PDB entry 4W8N | X-ray diffraction, 2.90 A resolution | chains D and F of the 6 polymer chains in the assembly

# Chain D (and F)
Molecule: Hemagglutinin
Organism: Influenza A virus
Notes: chain F of this document is another copy of the same molecule, construct and numbering; everything in this record applies to it too
Reference sequence: A9YN66 (A9YN66_9INFA); residues 1-172 here correspond to UniProt positions 341-512 (UniProt number = residue number + 340)
Chain sequence (179 residues; numbered 1 to 179; the number before each row is that of its first residue):
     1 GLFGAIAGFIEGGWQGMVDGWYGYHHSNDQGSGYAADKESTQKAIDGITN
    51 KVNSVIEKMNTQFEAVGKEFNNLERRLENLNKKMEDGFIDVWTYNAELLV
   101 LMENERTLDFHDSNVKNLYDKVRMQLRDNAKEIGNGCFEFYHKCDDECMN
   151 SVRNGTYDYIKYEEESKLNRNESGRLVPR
Not modelled in the structure: 173-179 (chain F: 1-8, 173-179)
Sequence notes: expression tag (173-179)
Disulfide bonds: C144-C148
Reported in the primary citation:
  - post-translational modification sites: N154

# How chain D and chain F interact
Contacting residue pairs (39):
  S54(D) with L98(F); L101(F)
  V55(D) with Y94(F), hydrogen bond (backbone-side chain)
  K58(D) with Y94(F)
  M59(D) with D90(F)
  E64(D) with K83(F), hydrogen bond (backbone-side chain)
  A65(D) with K83(F), hydrogen bond (backbone-side chain)
  V66(D) with K83(F)
  K68(D) with R76(F), hydrogen bond (side chain-backbone); N79(F), hydrogen bond
  E69(D) with R76(F), hydrogen bond (backbone-side chain)
  F70(D) with R76(F)
  E74(D) with R76(F), salt bridge
  L77(D) with L77(F), hydrophobic
  N81(D) with L80(F)
  M84(D) with L80(F), hydrophobic; M84(F), hydrophobic
  F88(D) with M84(F); G87(F); F88(F)
  W92(D) with V91(F); Y94(F), hydrophobic
  N95(D) with N95(F), hydrogen bond
  L99(D) with Y94(F); L98(F), hydrophobic; M102(F), hydrophobic
  E103(D) with M102(F)
  R106(D) with E105(F), salt bridge; R106(F); D109(F), salt bridge
  R123(D) with E132(F), salt bridge
  M124(D) with I10(F), hydrophobic; Y119(F), hydrophobic; E132(F); G134(F)
  R127(D) with K131(F); E132(F), hydrogen bond (side chain-backbone); I133(F), hydrogen bond (side chain-backbone)
  Y159(D) with K131(F)
Also at the interface, not in a pair above, chain D (28 interface residues in all): E57, L80, V91, K167
Also at the interface, not in a pair above, chain F (27 interface residues in all): F9, N171, E172

# In short
28 residues of chain D and 27 residues of chain F are in contact; the contacts include 9 hydrogen bonds and 4
salt bridges. Among the polar pairs are E74(D)-R76(F), R106(D)-E105(F) and R106(D)-D109(F). The paper reports
a modification site at N154(D).
Both chains are Hemagglutinin (Influenza A virus). Entry 4W8N (The crystal structure of hemagglutinin from a
swine influenza virus (A/swine/Missouri/2124514/2006)) was determined by X-ray diffraction.
